PDB entry 8BGN | X-ray diffraction, 2.76 A resolution | chains A and B of the 3 polymer chains in the assembly

Chain A (and B):
Molecule: Diacetylchitobiose deacetylase
Source organism: Thermococcus chitonophagus
Notes: chain B of this document is another copy of the same molecule, construct and numbering; everything in this record applies to it too
UniProtKB: A0A160VQZ8 (A0A160VQZ8_9EURY); residues 1-267 here = UniProt positions 1-267
Sequence (267 residues; numbered 1 to 267; the number before each row is that of its first residue):
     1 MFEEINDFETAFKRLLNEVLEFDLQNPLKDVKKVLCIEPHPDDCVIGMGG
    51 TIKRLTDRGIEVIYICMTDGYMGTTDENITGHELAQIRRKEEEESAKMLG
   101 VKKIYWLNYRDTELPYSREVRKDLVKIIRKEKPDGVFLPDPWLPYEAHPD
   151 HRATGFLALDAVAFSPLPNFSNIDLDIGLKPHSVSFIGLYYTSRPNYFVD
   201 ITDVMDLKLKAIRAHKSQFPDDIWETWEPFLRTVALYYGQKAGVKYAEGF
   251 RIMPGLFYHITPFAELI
Unresolved in the structure: 1
Bound ions: Zn2+: His-40, Asp-43, His-151
What the authors report for this chain:
  - Zn2+ coordination: His-40, Asp-43, His-151
  - catalytic residues: Asp-42, His-259 (proposed by the authors, not directly observed)

Chain A / chain B interface:
Contacting residue pairs (79):
  Ile-46(A) / Ile-260(B)  hydrophobic
  Tyr-71(A) / Asn-169(B)
  Met-72(A) / Leu-167(B)
  Met-72(A) / Asn-169(B)
  Met-72(A) / Phe-170(B)  hydrogen bond (side chain-backbone)
  Thr-74(A) / Leu-167(B)
  Thr-74(A) / Pro-168(B)
  Thr-74(A) / Asn-169(B)
  Thr-75(A) / Pro-166(B)
  Thr-75(A) / Pro-168(B)
  Asp-76(A) / Pro-168(B)
  Glu-77(A) / Pro-168(B)
  Glu-77(A) / Leu-175(B)
  Glu-77(A) / Pro-181(B)
  Ile-79(A) / Asn-169(B)  hydrogen bond (backbone-side chain)
  Thr-80(A) / Asn-169(B)
  Gly-81(A) / Asn-169(B)
  Thr-112(A) / Arg-121(B)  hydrogen bond (backbone-side chain)
  Thr-112(A) / Phe-164(B)
  Thr-112(A) / Phe-170(B)
  Glu-113(A) / Arg-118(B)  salt bridge
  Leu-143(A) / Ile-260(B)  hydrophobic
  Leu-143(A) / Thr-261(B)
  Tyr-145(A) / Trp-142(B)  hydrophobic
  Tyr-145(A) / Arg-194(B)
  Tyr-145(A) / Arg-251(B)  hydrogen bond
  Tyr-145(A) / Met-253(B)  hydrophobic
  Tyr-145(A) / Phe-257(B)
  Tyr-145(A) / Tyr-258(B)
  Glu-146(A) / Trp-142(B)
  Glu-146(A) / Tyr-258(B)
  Glu-146(A) / His-259(B)  salt bridge
  Glu-146(A) / Ile-260(B)  hydrogen bond (side chain-backbone)
  Ala-147(A) / Leu-159(B)  hydrophobic
  Ala-147(A) / Asp-160(B)
  Ala-147(A) / Tyr-258(B)  hydrogen bond (backbone-backbone)
  His-148(A) / His-259(B)
  Pro-149(A) / Tyr-116(B)
  Pro-149(A) / Arg-121(B)
  Pro-149(A) / Asp-160(B)
  His-151(A) / His-259(B)
  His-151(A) / Ile-260(B)
  Arg-152(A) / Tyr-116(B)  hydrogen bond
  Arg-152(A) / Phe-156(B)
  Tyr-191(A) / Ile-260(B)  hydrophobic
  Thr-192(A) / Pro-262(B)
  Ser-193(A) / Pro-262(B)
  Ser-193(A) / Glu-265(B)  hydrogen bond
  Asp-206(A) / Glu-3(B)
  Thr-226(A) / Val-19(B)
  Thr-226(A) / Leu-20(B)
  Trp-227(A) / Leu-256(B)  hydrophobic
  Trp-227(A) / Ile-260(B)  hydrophobic
  Pro-229(A) / Phe-2(B)  hydrophobic
  Pro-229(A) / Val-19(B)  hydrophobic
  Phe-230(A) / Leu-256(B)  hydrophobic
  Phe-230(A) / Ile-260(B)
  Phe-230(A) / Thr-261(B)
  Arg-232(A) / Phe-2(B)
  Arg-232(A) / Glu-3(B)  salt bridge
  Thr-233(A) / Phe-2(B)
  Thr-233(A) / Phe-8(B)
  Thr-233(A) / Ala-11(B)
  Thr-233(A) / Phe-12(B)
  Thr-233(A) / Phe-263(B)
  Val-234(A) / Phe-263(B)  hydrophobic
  Leu-236(A) / Ile-5(B)
  Leu-236(A) / Ala-11(B)  hydrophobic
  Tyr-237(A) / Phe-8(B)  hydrophobic
  Tyr-237(A) / Pro-262(B)
  Tyr-237(A) / Phe-263(B)  hydrophobic
  Tyr-238(A) / Pro-262(B)
  Gln-240(A) / Asn-6(B)  hydrogen bond (side chain-backbone)
  Gln-240(A) / Asp-7(B)
  Gln-240(A) / Phe-8(B)
  Lys-245(A) / Glu-3(B)  hydrogen bond (side chain-backbone)
  Lys-245(A) / Ile-5(B)
  Lys-245(A) / Asn-6(B)
  Tyr-246(A) / Glu-3(B)
Also at the interface, not in a pair above, chain A (38 interface residues in all): Pro-144
Also at the interface, not in a pair above, chain B (42 interface residues in all): Leu-15, Asp-140, Leu-189, Ala-264, Leu-266

Summary:
38 residues of chain A face 42 of chain B across their interface, with 10 hydrogen bonds and 3 salt bridges.
Polar pairs include Glu-113(A)/Arg-118(B), Glu-146(A)/His-259(B) and Arg-232(A)/Glu-3(B). His-40(A), Asp-43(A)
and His-151(A) coordinate Zn2+. The paper reports catalytic residues Asp-42(A) and His-259(A); Zn2+
coordination by His-40(A), Asp-43(A) and His-151(A).
Both chains are Diacetylchitobiose deacetylase (Thermococcus chitonophagus). Entry 8BGN
(N,N-diacetylchitobiose deacetylase from Pyrococcus chitonophagus) was determined by X-ray diffraction (same
publication as 8BGO and 8BGP).
